Entry 5CZ4 (X-ray diffraction, 2.30 A resolution); this record covers chains Z and a of the 28 polymer chains in the assembly.

Chain Z:
Name: Proteasome subunit beta type-6
Organism: Saccharomyces cerevisiae (strain ATCC 204508 / S288c)
Notes: EC 3.4.25.1
UniProt: P23724 (PSB6_YEAST); residues 1-222 here correspond to UniProt positions 20-241 (UniProt number = residue number + 19)
Sequence (222 residues; row label = number of the first residue in the row):
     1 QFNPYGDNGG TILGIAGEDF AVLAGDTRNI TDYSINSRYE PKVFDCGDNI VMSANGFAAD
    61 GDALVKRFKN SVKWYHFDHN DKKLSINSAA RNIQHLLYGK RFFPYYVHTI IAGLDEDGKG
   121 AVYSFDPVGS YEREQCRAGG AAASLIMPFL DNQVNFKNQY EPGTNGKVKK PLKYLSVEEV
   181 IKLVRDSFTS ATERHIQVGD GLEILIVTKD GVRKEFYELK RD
Ion coordination: Mg2+: Thr192, His195, Val198

Chain a:
Name: Proteasome subunit beta type-7
Organism: Saccharomyces cerevisiae (strain ATCC 204508 / S288c)
Notes: EC 3.4.25.1
UniProt: P30657 (PSB7_YEAST); residues -12 to 233 here correspond to UniProt positions 21-266 (UniProt number = residue number + 33)
Sequence (246 residues; row label = number of the first residue in the row; numbers below 1 keep their minus sign (Thr-12 is residue -12)):
   -12 TQIANAGASP MVNTQQPIVT GTSVISMKYD NGVIIAADNL GSYGSLLRFN GVERLIPVGD
    48 NTVVGISGDI SDMQHIERLL KDLVTENAYD NPLADAEEAL EPSYIFEYLA TVMYQRRSKM
   108 NPLWNAIIVA GVQSNGDQFL RYVNLLGVTY SSPTLATGFG AHMANPLLRK VVDRESDIPK
   168 TTVQVAEEAI VNAMRVLYYR DARSSRNFSL AIIDKNTGLT FKKNLQVENM KWDFAKDIKG
   228 YGTQKI
Disordered / not traced: -12 to 0, 233

Interface between chain Z and chain a:
Pairs across the interface - 38 pairs, chain Z then chain a:
  Gln1(Z) - Thr1(a)  hydrogen bond
  Phe2(Z) - Thr1(a)
  Phe2(Z) - Pro109(a)  hydrophobic
  Phe2(Z) - Trp111(a)  hydrophobic
  Phe2(Z) - Leu132(a)  hydrophobic
  Asn3(Z) - Leu133(a)
  Pro4(Z) - Arg104(a)  hydrogen bond (backbone-side chain)
  Pro4(Z) - Met107(a)  hydrophobic
  Pro4(Z) - Leu133(a)
  Tyr5(Z) - Arg104(a)
  Tyr5(Z) - Leu133(a)
  Asn8(Z) - Val135(a)
  Asn29(Z) - Tyr137(a)
  Ser34(Z) - His149(a)  hydrogen bond
  Ile35(Z) - Arg156(a)  hydrogen bond (backbone-side chain)
  Asn36(Z) - Tyr137(a)  hydrogen bond
  Asn36(Z) - Ser139(a)
  Ser37(Z) - Ser138(a)  hydrogen bond (side chain-backbone)
  Glu40(Z) - Arg128(a)  salt bridge
  Glu40(Z) - Tyr137(a)
  Glu40(Z) - Ser138(a)  hydrogen bond (side chain-backbone)
  Phe57(Z) - Arg104(a)
  Phe57(Z) - Leu133(a)
  Phe57(Z) - Val135(a)  hydrophobic
  Ala59(Z) - Tyr101(a)
  Ala59(Z) - Leu133(a)
  Ala59(Z) - Gly134(a)
  Ala59(Z) - Val135(a)
  Asp60(Z) - Tyr101(a)  hydrogen bond
  Asp60(Z) - Arg104(a)  salt bridge
  Asp62(Z) - Thr136(a)  hydrogen bond
  Ala63(Z) - Tyr101(a)
  Lys66(Z) - Glu94(a)  salt bridge
  Phe103(Z) - Ser105(a)
  Tyr105(Z) - Tyr101(a)
  Glu218(Z) - Arg161(a)  salt bridge
  Arg221(Z) - Asp160(a)  salt bridge
  Arg221(Z) - Arg161(a)
Also at the interface, not in a pair above, chain Z (25 interface residues in all): Gly6, Tyr39, Lys100
Also at the interface, not in a pair above, chain a (22 interface residues in all): Leu142

Overview:
The interface between chain Z and chain a involves 25 residues on one side and 22 on the other; the contacts
include 9 hydrogen bonds and 5 salt bridges. Polar pairs include Glu40(Z)-Arg128(a), Asp60(Z)-Arg104(a) and
Lys66(Z)-Glu94(a).
Here chain Z is Proteasome subunit beta type-6 and chain a is Proteasome subunit beta type-7, both from
Saccharomyces cerevisiae (strain ATCC 204508 / S288c). Entry 5CZ4 (Yeast 20S proteasome at 2.3 A resolution)
was determined by X-ray diffraction (same publication as 5CZ5, 5CZ6, 5CZ7, 5CZ8, 5CZ9, 5CZA and 16 further
entries).
